Entry 3W98 (X-ray diffraction, 3.42 A resolution); this record covers chains H and J of the 10 polymer chains in the assembly.

Chain H:
Name: Histone H2B type 1-J
From: Homo sapiens
Reference sequence: P06899 (H2B1J_HUMAN); residues 0-125 here correspond to UniProt positions 1-126 (UniProt number = residue number + 1)
Chain sequence (129 residues; row label = number of the first residue in the row; numbers below 1 keep their minus sign (Gly-3 is residue -3)):
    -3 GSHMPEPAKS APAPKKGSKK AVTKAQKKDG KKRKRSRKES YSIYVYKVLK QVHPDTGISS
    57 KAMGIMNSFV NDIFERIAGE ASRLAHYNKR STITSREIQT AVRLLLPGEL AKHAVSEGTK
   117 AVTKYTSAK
Unresolved in the structure: -3 to 32, 124-125
Sequence notes: expression tag (-3 to -1)
Curated features (UniProtKB/Swiss-Prot):
  - modified residue: Pro1 (N-acetylproline), Glu2 (ADP-ribosyl glutamic acid), Lys5 (N6-(2-hydroxyisobutyryl)lysine), Ser6 (ADP-ribosylserine), Lys11 (N6-(beta-hydroxybutyryl)lysine), Lys12 (N6-(2-hydroxyisobutyryl)lysine), Ser14 (Phosphoserine), Lys15 (N6-acetyllysine), Lys16 (N6-(beta-hydroxybutyryl)lysine), Lys20 (N6-(2-hydroxyisobutyryl)lysine), Lys23 (N6-(2-hydroxyisobutyryl)lysine), Lys24 (N6-(2-hydroxyisobutyryl)lysine), Lys34 (N6-(2-hydroxyisobutyryl)lysine), Glu35 (PolyADP-ribosyl glutamic acid), Ser36 (Phosphoserine), Lys43 (N6-(2-hydroxyisobutyryl)lysine), Lys46 (N6-(2-hydroxyisobutyryl)lysine), Lys57 (N6,N6-dimethyllysine), Arg79 (Dimethylated arginine), Lys85 (N6,N6,N6-trimethyllysine) and 6 more in UniProt
  - glycosylation: Ser112 (O-linked (GlcNAc) serine)
  - cross-link (Glycyl lysine isopeptide (Lys-Gly)): Lys5 (interchain with G-Cter in SUMO2), Lys20 (interchain with G-Cter in SUMO2), Lys34 (interchain with G-Cter in ubiquitin), Lys120 (interchain with G-Cter in ubiquitin)

Chain J:
Molecule: 146-nt DNA strand
Sequence (146 nucleotides; numbered 147 to 292; the number before each row is that of its first residue):
   147 ATCAATATCC ACCTGCAGAT TCTACCAAAA GTGTATTTGG AAACTGCTCC ATCAAAAGGC
   207 ATGTTCAGCT GAATTCAGCT GAACATGCCT TTTGATGGAG CAGTTTCCAA ATACACTTTT
   267 GGTAGAATCT GCAGGTGGAT ATTGAT

How chain H and chain J interact:
Residue-residue contacts - 12 pairs, chain H then chain J:
  Tyr42(H) with DT167(J), phosphate contact; DC168(J), hydrogen bond to the phosphate
  Ile54(H) with DT166(J), phosphate contact; DT167(J), phosphate contact
  Ser55(H) with DT166(J), phosphate contact
  Ser56(H) with DT166(J), hydrogen bond to the phosphate
  Arg86(H) with DG186(J), hydrogen bond to the phosphate; DA187(J), salt bridge to the phosphate
  Ser87(H) with DG185(J), hydrogen bond to the phosphate; DG186(J), hydrogen bond to the phosphate
  Thr88(H) with DG185(J), phosphate contact; DG186(J), phosphate contact
Interface residues without a listed pair, chain H (10 interface residues in all): Arg33, Gly53, Lys85
Interface residues without a listed pair, chain J (8 interface residues in all): DA165, DT250

Overview:
Chain H and chain J form an interface of 10 and 8 residues respectively, with 5 hydrogen bonds and 1 salt
bridge. Among the polar pairs are Tyr42(H)-DC168(J), Ser56(H)-DT166(J) and Arg86(H)-DG186(J).
Chain H is Histone H2B type 1-J (Homo sapiens) and chain J is a 146-nt DNA strand; the structure, Crystal
Structure of Human Nucleosome Core Particle lacking H3.1 N-terminal region, was determined by X-ray
diffraction, deposited together with 3W97 and 3W99.
